8DLK - chains B and E; structure by electron microscopy, 3.04 A resolution.

# Chain B
Molecule: Spike glycoprotein
Organism: Severe acute respiratory syndrome coronavirus 2
UniProt: P0DTC2 (SPIKE_SARS2); residue numbers follow UniProt; this construct covers 1-1208
Chain sequence (1288 residues; each row starts with the number of its first residue):
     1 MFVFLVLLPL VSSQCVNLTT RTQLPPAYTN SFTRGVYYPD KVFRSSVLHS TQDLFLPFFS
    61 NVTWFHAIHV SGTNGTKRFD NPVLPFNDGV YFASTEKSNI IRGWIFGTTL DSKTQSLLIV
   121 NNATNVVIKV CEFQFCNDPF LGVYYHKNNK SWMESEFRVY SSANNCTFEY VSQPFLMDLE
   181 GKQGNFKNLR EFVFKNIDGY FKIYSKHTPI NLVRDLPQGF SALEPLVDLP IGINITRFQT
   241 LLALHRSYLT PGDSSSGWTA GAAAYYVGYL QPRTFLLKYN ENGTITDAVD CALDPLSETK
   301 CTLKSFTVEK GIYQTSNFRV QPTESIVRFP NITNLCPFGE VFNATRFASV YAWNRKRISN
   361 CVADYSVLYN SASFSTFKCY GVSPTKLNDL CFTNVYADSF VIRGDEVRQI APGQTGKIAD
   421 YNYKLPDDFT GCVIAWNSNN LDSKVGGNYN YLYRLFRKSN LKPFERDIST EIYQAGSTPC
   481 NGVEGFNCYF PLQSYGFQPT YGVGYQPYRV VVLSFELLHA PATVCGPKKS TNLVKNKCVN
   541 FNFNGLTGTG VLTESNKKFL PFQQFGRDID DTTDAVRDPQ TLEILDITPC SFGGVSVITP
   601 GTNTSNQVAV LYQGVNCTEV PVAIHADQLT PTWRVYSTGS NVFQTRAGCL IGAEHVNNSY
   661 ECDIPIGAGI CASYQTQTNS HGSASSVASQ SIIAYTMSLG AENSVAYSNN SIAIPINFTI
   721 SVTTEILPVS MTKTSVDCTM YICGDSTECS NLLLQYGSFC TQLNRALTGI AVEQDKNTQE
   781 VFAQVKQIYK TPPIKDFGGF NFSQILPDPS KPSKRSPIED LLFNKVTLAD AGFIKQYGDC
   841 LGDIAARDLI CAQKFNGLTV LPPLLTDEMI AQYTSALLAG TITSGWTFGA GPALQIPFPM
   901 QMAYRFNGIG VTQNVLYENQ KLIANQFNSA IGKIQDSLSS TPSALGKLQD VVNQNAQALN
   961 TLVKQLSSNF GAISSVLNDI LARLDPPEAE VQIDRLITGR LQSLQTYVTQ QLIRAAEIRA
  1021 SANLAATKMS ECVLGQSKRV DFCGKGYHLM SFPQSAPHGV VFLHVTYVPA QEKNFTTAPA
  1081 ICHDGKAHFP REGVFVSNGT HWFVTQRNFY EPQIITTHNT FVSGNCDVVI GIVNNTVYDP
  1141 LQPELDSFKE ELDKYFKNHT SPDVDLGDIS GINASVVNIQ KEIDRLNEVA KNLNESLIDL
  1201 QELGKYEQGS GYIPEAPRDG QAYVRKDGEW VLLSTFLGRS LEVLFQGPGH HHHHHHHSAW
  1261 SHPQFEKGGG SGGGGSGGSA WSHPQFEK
Unresolved in the structure: 1-329, 531-1288
Disulfides: Cys-336/Cys-361, Cys-379/Cys-432, Cys-391/Cys-525, Cys-480/Cys-488
Covalently attached groups: N-acetylglucosamine (NAG) linked to Asn-343
Construct notes: conflict Tyr-501 (Asn in P0DTC2), Asp-570 (Ala in P0DTC2), Gly-614 (Asp in P0DTC2), His-681 (Pro in P0DTC2), Gly-682 (Arg in P0DTC2), Ser-683 (Arg in P0DTC2), Ser-685 (Arg in P0DTC2), Ile-716 (Thr in P0DTC2), Pro-817 (Phe in P0DTC2), Pro-892 (Ala in P0DTC2), Pro-899 (Ala in P0DTC2), Pro-942 (Ala in P0DTC2), Ala-982 (Ser in P0DTC2), Pro-986 (Lys in P0DTC2), Pro-987 (Val in P0DTC2), His-1118 (Asp in P0DTC2); expression tag (1209-1288)
UniProt features mapped onto this chain:
  - region: Asn-280 to Cys-301 (Putative superantigen), Arg-403 to Asp-405 (Integrin-binding motif), Asn-448 to Phe-456 (Immunodominant HLA epitope recognized by the CD8+), Ser-816 to Tyr-837 (Fusion peptide 1), Lys-835 to Phe-855 (Fusion peptide 2), Asp-1163 to Glu-1202 (Heptad repeat 2)
  - site: Arg-815, Ser-816 (Cleavage)
  - glycosylation: Asn-17 (N-linked (GlcNAc...) (complex) asparagine), Asn-61 (N-linked (GlcNAc...) (hybrid) asparagine), Asn-74 (N-linked (GlcNAc...) (complex) asparagine), Asn-122 (N-linked (GlcNAc...) (hybrid) asparagine), Asn-149 (N-linked (GlcNAc...) (complex) asparagine), Asn-165 (N-linked (GlcNAc...) (complex) asparagine), Asn-234 (N-linked (GlcNAc...) (high mannose) asparagine), Asn-282 (N-linked (GlcNAc...) (complex) asparagine), Thr-323 (O-linked (GalNAc) threonine), Ser-325 (O-linked (HexNAc...) serine), Asn-331 (N-linked (GlcNAc...) (complex) asparagine), Asn-343 (N-linked (GlcNAc...) (complex) asparagine), Asn-603 (N-linked (GlcNAc...) (hybrid) asparagine), Asn-616 (N-linked (GlcNAc...) (complex) asparagine), Asn-657 (N-linked (GlcNAc...) (complex) asparagine), Thr-676 (O-linked (GlcNAc...) threonine), Thr-678 (O-linked (GlcNAc...) threonine), Asn-709 (N-linked (GlcNAc...) (high mannose) asparagine), Asn-717 (N-linked (GlcNAc...) (hybrid) asparagine), Asn-801 (N-linked (GlcNAc...) (hybrid) asparagine) and 6 more in UniProt
  - natural variant: Leu-5 (L5F: In strain: Iota/B.1.526), Ser-13 (S13I: In strain: Epsilon/B.1.427/B.1.429), Leu-18 (L18F: In strain: Beta/B.1.351, Gamma/P.1 and 1 more), Thr-19 (T19I: In strain: Omicron/BQ.1.1, Omicron/XBB.1.5 and 1 more; T19R: In strain: Delta/B.1.617.2, Omicron/BA.2 and 4 more), Thr-20 (T20N: In strain: Gamma/P.1), Leu-24 to Ala-27 (sequence variant, change not given here; In strain: Omicron/BA.2, Omicron/BA.2.12.1 and 6 more), Pro-26 (P26S: In strain: Gamma/P.1), Gln-52 (Q52H: In strain: Omicron/EG.5.1), Ala-67 (A67V: In strain: Eta/B.1.525, Omicron/BA.1), His-69 to Val-70 (deletion: In strain: Alpha/B.1.1.7, Eta/B.1.525 and 5 more), Gly-75 (G75V: In strain: Lambda/C.37), Thr-76 (T76I: In strain: Lambda/C.37), 76 further natural variant entries in UniProt
  - mutagenesis: His-69 to Val-70 (Increased incorporation of cleaved spike into virions), Asn-121 (N121Q: Partial loss of biliverdin affinity), Arg-190 (R190K: Partial loss of biliverdin affinity), Asn-234 (N234Q: Increased resistance to neutralizing antibodies), Asn-331 (N331Q: Reduced viral infectivity), Asn-343 (N343Q: Reduced viral infectivity), Leu-452 (L452R: Increased resistance to neutralizing antibodies. Decreases HLA binding to NF9 epitope. Increased binding affinity to human ACE2), Tyr-453 (Y453F: Decreased HLA binding to NF9 epitope. Increased binding affinity to human ACE2), Ala-475 (A475V: Increased resistance to neutralizing antibodies), Val-483 (V483A: Increased resistance to neutralizing antibodies), Glu-484 (E484D: Increased replication in human TMEM106B overexpressing cells), Phe-490 (F490L: Increased resistance to neutralizing antibodies and human covalescent sera neutralization), 8 further mutagenesis entries in UniProt

# Chain E
Molecule: Processed angiotensin-converting enzyme 2
Organism: Homo sapiens
Notes: EC 3.4.17.23
UniProt: Q9BYF1 (ACE2_HUMAN); numbering as in UniProt (aligned over 18-615)
Chain sequence (606 residues; each row starts with the number of its first residue):
    18 QSTIEEQAKT FLDKFNHEAE DLFYQSSLAS WNYNTNITEE NVQNMNNAGD KWSAFLKEQS
    78 TLAQMYPLQE IQNLTVKLQL QALQQNGSSV LSEDKSKRLN TILNTMSTIY STGKVCNPDN
   138 PQECLLLEPG LNEIMANSLD YNERLWAWES WRSEVGKQLR PLYEEYVVLK NEMARANHYE
   198 DYGDYWRGDY EVNGVDGYDY SRGQLIEDVE HTFEEIKPLY EHLHAYVRAK LMNAYPSYIS
   258 PIGCLPAHLL GDMWGRFWTN LYSLTVPFGQ KPNIDVTDAM VDQAWDAQRI FKEAEKFFVS
   318 VGLPNMTQGF WENSMLTDPG NVQKAVCHPT AWDLGKGDFR ILMCTKVTMD DFLTAHHEMG
   378 HIQYDMAYAA QPFLLRNGAN EGFHEAVGEI MSLSAATPKH LKSIGLLSPD FQEDNETEIN
   438 FLLKQALTIV GTLPFTYMLE KWRWMVFKGE IPKDQWMKKW WEMKREIVGV VEPVPHDETY
   498 CDPASLFHVS NDYSFIRYYT RTLYQFQFQE ALCQAAKHEG PLHKCDISNS TEAGQKLFNM
   558 LRLGKSEPWT LALENVVGAK NMNVRPLLNY FEPLFTWLKD QNKNSFVGWS TDWSPYADHH
   618 HHHHHH
Unresolved in the structure: 18, 615-623
Disulfides: Cys-133/Cys-141, Cys-530/Cys-542
Covalently attached groups: N-acetylglucosamine (NAG) linked to Asn-53, Asn-90, Asn-103, Asn-322, Asn-432, Asn-546
Construct notes: expression tag (616-623)
UniProt features mapped onto this chain:
  - region (Interaction with SARS-CoV spike glycoprotein): Asp-30 to Tyr-41, Met-82 to Pro-84, Lys-353 to Arg-357
  - active site: Glu-375 (Proton acceptor), His-505 (Proton donor)
  - binding site (chloride): Arg-169, Trp-477, Lys-481
  - binding site (substrate): Arg-273, His-345, Pro-346, Tyr-515
  - binding site (Zn(2+)): His-374, His-378, Glu-402
  - glycosylation (N-linked (GlcNAc...) asparagine): Asn-53, Asn-90, Asn-103, Asn-322, Asn-432, Asn-546
  - mutagenesis: Ser-19 (S19P: Increases slightly the interaction with RBD domain of SARS-CoV-2 spike protein), Gln-24 to Lys-26 (Slightly inhibits interaction with SARS-CoV spike glycoprotein), Gln-24 (Q24T: Increases slightly the interaction with RBD domain of SARS-CoV-2 spike protein), Ala-25 (A25V: Increases slightly the interaction with RBD domain of SARS-CoV-2 spike protein), Thr-27 (T27Y: Increases slightly the interaction with RBD domain of SARS-CoV-2 spike protein. In sACE2.v2.2; increases interaction with RBD domain of SARS-CoV-2 spike protein ...), Leu-29 (L29F: Increases slightly the interaction with RBD domain of SARS-CoV-2 spike protein), Lys-31 (K31D: Abolishes interaction with SARS-CoV spike glycoprotein; K31Y: Increases slightly the interaction with RBD domain of SARS-CoV-2 spike protein), Asn-33 (N33D: Increases slightly the interaction with RBD domain of SARS-CoV-2 spike protein), His-34 (H34A: Increases slightly the interaction with RBD domain of SARS-CoV-2 spike protein), Glu-37 (E37A: No effect on interaction with SARS-CoV spike glycoprotein), Asp-38 (D38A: No effect on interaction with SARS-CoV spike glycoprotein), Leu-39 (L39R: Increases slightly the interaction with RBD domain of SARS-CoV-2 spike protein), 48 further mutagenesis entries in UniProt

# How chain B and chain E interact
Pairs across the interface (36; chain B residue first):
  Lys-417(B) / Asp-30(E)  salt bridge
  Tyr-449(B) / Asp-38(E)  hydrogen bond
  Tyr-449(B) / Gln-42(E)
  Tyr-453(B) / His-34(E)  hydrogen bond
  Phe-456(B) / Thr-27(E)
  Phe-456(B) / Asp-30(E)
  Ala-475(B) / Ser-19(E)  hydrogen bond (backbone-backbone)
  Ala-475(B) / Gln-24(E)
  Ala-475(B) / Thr-27(E)
  Gly-476(B) / Gln-24(E)
  Glu-484(B) / Lys-31(E)
  Phe-486(B) / Met-82(E)  hydrophobic
  Phe-486(B) / Tyr-83(E)
  Asn-487(B) / Gln-24(E)
  Asn-487(B) / Tyr-83(E)  hydrogen bond
  Tyr-489(B) / Thr-27(E)
  Tyr-489(B) / Phe-28(E)
  Tyr-489(B) / Tyr-83(E)  hydrogen bond
  Gln-493(B) / Lys-31(E)
  Gln-493(B) / His-34(E)  hydrogen bond
  Ser-494(B) / His-34(E)
  Gln-498(B) / Tyr-41(E)
  Gln-498(B) / Gln-42(E)
  Gln-498(B) / Leu-45(E)
  Thr-500(B) / Tyr-41(E)  hydrogen bond
  Thr-500(B) / Asn-330(E)
  Thr-500(B) / Asp-355(E)
  Thr-500(B) / Arg-357(E)
  Tyr-501(B) / Asp-38(E)
  Tyr-501(B) / Tyr-41(E)
  Tyr-501(B) / Lys-353(E)
  Gly-502(B) / Lys-353(E)  hydrogen bond (backbone-backbone)
  Gly-502(B) / Gly-354(E)
  Tyr-505(B) / Glu-37(E)  hydrogen bond
  Tyr-505(B) / Lys-353(E)
  Tyr-505(B) / Arg-393(E)
Interface residues without a listed pair, chain B (21 interface residues in all): Gly-446, Leu-455, Tyr-473, Ser-477

# Overview
21 residues of chain B face 20 of chain E across their interface; the contacts include 9 hydrogen bonds and 1
salt bridge. Polar pairs include Lys-417(B)/Asp-30(E), Tyr-449(B)/Asp-38(E) and Tyr-453(B)/His-34(E).
Covalently linked N-acetylglucosamine: at Asn-343(B).
Here chain B is Spike glycoprotein (Severe acute respiratory syndrome coronavirus 2) and chain E is Processed
angiotensin-converting enzyme 2 (Homo sapiens). Entry 8DLK (Cryo-EM structure of SARS-CoV-2 Alpha (B.1.1.7)
spike protein in complex with human ACE2 (focused refinement of ...) was determined by electron microscopy
(same publication as 8DLJ, 8DLM, 8DLN, 8DLP, 8DLQ, 8DLS and 6 further entries).
